PDB entry 6I7T | electron microscopy, 4.61 A resolution (low resolution: residue-level contacts below are approximate; hydrogen-bond / salt-bridge calls are withheld) | chains D and E of the 16 polymer chains in the assembly

== Chain D ==
Name: Translation initiation factor eIF-2B subunit delta
From: Saccharomyces cerevisiae
UniProtKB: P12754 (EI2BD_YEAST); residues 1-651 here = UniProt positions 1-651
Chain sequence (651 residues; numbered 1 to 651; the number before each row is that of its first residue):
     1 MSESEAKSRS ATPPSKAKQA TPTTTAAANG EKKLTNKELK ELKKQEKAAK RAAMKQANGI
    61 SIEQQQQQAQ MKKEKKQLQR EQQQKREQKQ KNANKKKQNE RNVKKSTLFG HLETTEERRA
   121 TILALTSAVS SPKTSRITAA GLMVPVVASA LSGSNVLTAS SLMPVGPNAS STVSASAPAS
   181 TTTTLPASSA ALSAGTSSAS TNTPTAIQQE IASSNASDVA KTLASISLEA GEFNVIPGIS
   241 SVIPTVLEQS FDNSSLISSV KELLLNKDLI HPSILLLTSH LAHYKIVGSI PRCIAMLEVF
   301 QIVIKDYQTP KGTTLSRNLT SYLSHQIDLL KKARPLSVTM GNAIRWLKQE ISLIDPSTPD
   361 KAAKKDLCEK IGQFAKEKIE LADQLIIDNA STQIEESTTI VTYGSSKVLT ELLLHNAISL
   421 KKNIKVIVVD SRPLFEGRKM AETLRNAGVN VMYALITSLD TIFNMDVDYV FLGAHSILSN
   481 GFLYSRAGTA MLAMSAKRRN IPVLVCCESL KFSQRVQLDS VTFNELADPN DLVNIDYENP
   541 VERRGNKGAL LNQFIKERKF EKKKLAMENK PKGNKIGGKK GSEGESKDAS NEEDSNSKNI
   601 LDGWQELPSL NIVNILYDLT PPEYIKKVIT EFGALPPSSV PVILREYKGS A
Unresolved in the structure: 1-246, 535-597

== Chain E ==
Name: Translation initiation factor eIF-2B subunit beta
From: Saccharomyces cerevisiae
UniProtKB: P32502 (EI2BB_YEAST); residue numbers follow UniProt; this construct covers 1-381
Chain sequence (381 residues; each row starts with the number of its first residue):
     1 MSSQAFTSVH PNAATSDVNV TIDTFVAKLK RRQVQGSYAI ALETLQLLMR FISAARWNHV
    61 NDLIEQIRDL GNSLEKAHPT AFSCGNVIRR ILAVLRDEVE EDTMSTTVTS TSVAEPLISS
   121 MFNLLQKPEQ PHQNRKNSSG SSSMKTKTDY RQVAIQGIKD LIDEIKNIDE GIQQIAIDLI
   181 HDHEILLTPT PDSKTVLKFL ITARERSNRT FTVLVTEGFP NNTKNAHEFA KKLAQHNIET
   241 LVVPDSAVFA LMSRVGKVII GTKAVFVNGG TISSNSGVSS VCECAREFRT PVFAVAGLYK
   301 LSPLYPFDVE KFVEFGGSQR ILPRMDPRKR LDTVNQITDY VPPENIDIYI TNVGGFNPSF
   361 IYRIAWDNYK QIDVHLDKNK A
Unresolved in the structure: 1-15, 130-141

== Interface between chain D and chain E ==
Contacting residue pairs (25; chain D residue first):
  E248(D) - H183(E)
  Q249(D) - H183(E)
  S250(D) - H183(E)
  S479(D) - N357(E)
  N480(D) - I348(E)
  N480(D) - F356(E)
  N480(D) - N357(E)
  V516(D) - G355(E)
  Q517(D) - L179(E)
  L518(D) - L179(E)
  L518(D) - P291(E)
  L518(D) - F293(E)
  L518(D) - D347(E)
  L518(D) - I348(E)
  D519(D) - L179(E)
  D519(D) - K257(E)
  T522(D) - D178(E)
  S638(D) - N357(E)
  P641(D) - F360(E)
  V642(D) - F360(E)
  R645(D) - L117(E)
  R645(D) - R363(E)
  R645(D) - D367(E)
  E646(D) - E115(E)
  E646(D) - L117(E)
Interface residues without a listed pair, chain D (16 interface residues in all): R515
Interface residues without a listed pair, chain E (18 interface residues in all): S359, Y362

== In short ==
16 residues of chain D and 18 residues of chain E are in contact.
Chain D is Translation initiation factor eIF-2B subunit delta and chain E is Translation initiation factor
eIF-2B subunit beta, both from Saccharomyces cerevisiae; the structure, eIF2B:eIF2 complex, was determined by
electron microscopy together with 6I3M from the same study.
